5VOT - chains D and E of the 8 polymer chains in the assembly; structure by electron microscopy, 4.90 A resolution (low resolution: residue-level contacts below are approximate; hydrogen-bond / salt-bridge calls are withheld).

Chain D:
Protein: Glutamate receptor 2
From: Rattus norvegicus
UniProtKB: P19491 (GRIA2_RAT); the construct has insertions or renumbered stretches relative to UniProt, so the offset changes along the chain: -20 to 847 = UniProt 1-868; 854-868 = UniProt 869-883
Sequence (889 residues; numbered -20 to 868; the number before each row is that of its first residue; numbers below 1 keep their minus sign (Met-20 is residue -20)):
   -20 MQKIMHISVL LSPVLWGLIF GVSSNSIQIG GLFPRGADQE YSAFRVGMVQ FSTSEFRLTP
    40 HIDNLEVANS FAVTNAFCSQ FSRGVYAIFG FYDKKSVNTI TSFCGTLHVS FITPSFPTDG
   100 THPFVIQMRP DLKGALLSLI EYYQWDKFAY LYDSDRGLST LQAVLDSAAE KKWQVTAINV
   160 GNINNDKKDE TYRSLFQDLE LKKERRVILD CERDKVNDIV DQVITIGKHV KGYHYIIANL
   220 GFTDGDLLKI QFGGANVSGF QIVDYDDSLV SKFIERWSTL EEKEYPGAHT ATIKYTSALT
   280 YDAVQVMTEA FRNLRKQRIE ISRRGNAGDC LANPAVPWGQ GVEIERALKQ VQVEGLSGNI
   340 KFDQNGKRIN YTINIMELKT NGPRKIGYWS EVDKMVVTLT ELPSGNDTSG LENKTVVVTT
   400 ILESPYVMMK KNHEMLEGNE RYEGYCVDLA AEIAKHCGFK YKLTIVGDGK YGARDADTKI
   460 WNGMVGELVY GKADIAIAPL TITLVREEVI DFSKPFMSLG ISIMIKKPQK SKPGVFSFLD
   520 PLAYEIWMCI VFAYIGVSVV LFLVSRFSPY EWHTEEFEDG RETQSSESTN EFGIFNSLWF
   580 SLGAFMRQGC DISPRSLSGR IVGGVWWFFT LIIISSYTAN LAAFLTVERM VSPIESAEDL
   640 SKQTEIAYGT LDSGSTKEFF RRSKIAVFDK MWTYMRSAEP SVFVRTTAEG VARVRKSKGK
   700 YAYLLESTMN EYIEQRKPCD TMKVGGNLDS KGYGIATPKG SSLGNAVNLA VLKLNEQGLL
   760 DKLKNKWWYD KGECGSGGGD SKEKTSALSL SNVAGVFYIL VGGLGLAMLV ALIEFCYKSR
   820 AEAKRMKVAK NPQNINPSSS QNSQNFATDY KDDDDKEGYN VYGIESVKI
Not modelled in the structure: -20 to 390, 549-565, 775-783, 826-868
Sequence notes: conflict Arg586 (Gln607 in P19491), Asp854 (Tyr869 in P19491); insertion (848-853)
UniProt features mapped onto this chain:
  - region: Ala846, Thr847, Lys855 to Gly862 (Required for interaction with IQSEC1)
  - binding site (L-glutamate): Pro478, Thr480, Arg485, Ser654, Thr655, Glu705
  - site: Arg453 (Interaction with the cone snail toxin Con-ikot-ikot), Ile633 (Crucial to convey clamshell closure to channel opening), Arg660 (Interaction with the cone snail toxin Con-ikot-ikot), Lys752 (Interaction with the cone snail toxin Con-ikot-ikot)
  - modified residue: Ser662 (Phosphoserine), Ser696 (Phosphoserine), Ser839 (Phosphoserine), Ser842 (Phosphoserine), Tyr861 (Phosphotyrosine), Ser865 (Phosphoserine)
  - lipidation (S-palmitoyl cysteine): Cys589, Cys815
  - glycosylation (N-linked (GlcNAc...) asparagine): Asn235, Asn349, Asn385, Asn392
Disulfides: Cys718-Cys773

Chain E:
Protein: Voltage-dependent calcium channel gamma-2 subunit
From: Rattus norvegicus
UniProtKB: Q71RJ2 (CCG2_RAT); residue numbers follow UniProt; this construct covers 1-323
Sequence (323 residues; row label = number of the first residue in the row):
     1 MGLFDRGVQM LLTTVGAFAA FSLMTIAVGT DYWLYSRGVC KTKSVSENET SKKNEEVMTH
    61 SGLWRTCCLE GNFKGLCKQI DHFPEDADYE ADTAEYFLRA VRASSIFPIL SVILLFMGGL
   121 CIAASEFYKT RHNIILSAGI FFVSAGLSNI IGIIVYISAN AGDPSKSDSK KNSYSYGWSF
   181 YFGALSFIIA EMVGVLAVHM FIDRHKQLRA TARATDYLQA SAITRIPSYR YRYQRRSRSS
   241 SRSTEPSHSR DASPVGVKGF NTLPSTEISM YTLSRDPLKA ATTPTATYNS DRDNSFLQVH
   301 NCIQKDSKDS LHANTANRRT TPV
Not modelled in the structure: 1-5, 39-56, 70-72, 86-91, 162-173, 214-323
UniProt features mapped onto this chain:
  - modified residue: Ser253 (Phosphoserine), Tyr271 (Phosphotyrosine), Thr321 (Phosphothreonine)
  - glycosylation: Asn48 (N-linked (GlcNAc...) asparagine)
Disulfides: Cys67-Cys77

Chain D / chain E interface:
Residue-residue contacts (10):
  Tyr523(D) - Tyr176(E)
  Tyr523(D) - Tyr181(E)
  Glu524(D) - Tyr181(E)
  Phe531(D) - Ala184(E)
  Phe531(D) - Phe187(E)
  Val538(D) - Val143(E)
  Val538(D) - Val195(E)
  Leu542(D) - Val198(E)
  Arg545(D) - Ile202(E)
  Ile573(D) - Val195(E)
Other interface residues (no listed pair), chain D (10 interface residues in all): Gly535, Val539, Phe541
Other interface residues (no listed pair), chain E (11 interface residues in all): Gly139, Phe180, Glu191

Overview:
The interface between chain D and chain E involves 10 residues on one side and 11 on the other. Curated
annotation (UniProt) lists 6 L-glutamate-binding residues on chain D.
Here chain D is Glutamate receptor 2 and chain E is Voltage-dependent calcium channel gamma-2 subunit, both
from Rattus norvegicus. Entry 5VOT (Structure of AMPA receptor-TARP complex) was determined by electron
microscopy together with 5VOU and 5VOV from the same study.
